Entry 7K61 (electron microscopy, 2.85 A resolution); this record covers chains E and J of the 12 polymer chains in the assembly.

# Chain E
Name: Histone H3.1
From: Homo sapiens
UniProtKB: P68431 (H31_HUMAN); residues 0-135 here correspond to UniProt positions 1-136 (UniProt number = residue number + 1)
Chain sequence (136 residues; numbered 0 to 135; the number before each row is that of its first residue; numbering starts at 0):
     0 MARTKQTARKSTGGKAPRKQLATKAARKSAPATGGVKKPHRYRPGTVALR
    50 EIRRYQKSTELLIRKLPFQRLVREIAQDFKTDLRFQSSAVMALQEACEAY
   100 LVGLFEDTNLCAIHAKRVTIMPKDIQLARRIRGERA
Not modelled in the structure: 0-36, 134-135
Swiss-Prot annotation at these positions:
  - modified residue: Arg2 (Asymmetric dimethylarginine), Thr3 (Phosphothreonine), Lys4 (Allysine), Gln5 (5-glutamyl dopamine), Thr6 (Phosphothreonine), Arg8 (Citrulline), Lys9 (N6,N6,N6-trimethyllysine), Ser10 (ADP-ribosylserine), Thr11 (Phosphothreonine), Lys14 (N6-(2-hydroxyisobutyryl)lysine), Arg17 (Asymmetric dimethylarginine), Lys18 (N6-(2-hydroxyisobutyryl)lysine), Lys23 (N6-(2-hydroxyisobutyryl)lysine), Arg26 (Citrulline), Lys27 (N6,N6,N6-trimethyllysine), Ser28 (ADP-ribosylserine), Lys36 (N6,N6,N6-trimethyllysine), Lys37 (N6-methyllysine), Tyr41 (Phosphotyrosine), Lys56 (N6,N6,N6-trimethyllysine) and 8 more in UniProt
  - lipidation: Lys18 (N6-decanoyllysine)

# Chain J
Molecule: 197-nt DNA strand
From: Homo sapiens
Sequence (197 nucleotides; row label = number of the first residue in the row):
     1 GGGGTGGTCGCTGTTCAATACATGCACAGGATGTATATATCTGACACGTG
    51 CCTGGAGACTAGGGAGTAATCCCCTTGGCGGTTAAAACGCGGGGGACAGC
   101 GCGTACGTGCGTTTAAGCGGTGCTAGAGCTGTCTACGACCAATTGAGCGG
   151 CCTCGGCACCGGGATTCTCCAGGGCGGCCGCGTATAGGGTCCAGCCC

# How chain E and chain J interact
Contacting residue pairs - 28 pairs, chain E then chain J:
  His39(E) with DT32(J), sugar contact
  Arg40(E) with DG107(J), base contact; DT108(J), hydrogen bond to the base; DG109(J), hydrogen bond to the sugar
  Tyr41(E) with DT32(J), hydrogen bond to the phosphate; DG33(J), sugar contact; DT108(J), sugar contact; DG109(J), hydrogen bond to the phosphate
  Pro43(E) with DG107(J), phosphate contact; DT108(J), phosphate contact
  Gly44(E) with DG107(J), hydrogen bond to the phosphate; DT108(J), hydrogen bond to the phosphate
  Thr45(E) with DT108(J), hydrogen bond to the phosphate
  Val46(E) with DT108(J), hydrogen bond to the phosphate; DG109(J), phosphate contact
  Ala47(E) with DT108(J), hydrogen bond to the phosphate
  Arg49(E) with DG33(J), phosphate contact; DT34(J), phosphate contact
  Lys56(E) with DA35(J), salt bridge to the phosphate
  Arg63(E) with DA116(J), phosphate contact; DG117(J), salt bridge to the phosphate
  Lys64(E) with DG117(J), hydrogen bond to the phosphate
  Leu65(E) with DA116(J), phosphate contact; DG117(J), hydrogen bond to the phosphate
  Pro66(E) with DA116(J), phosphate contact
  Arg69(E) with DA116(J), salt bridge to the phosphate
  Arg83(E) with DA125(J), hydrogen bond to the sugar
  Lys115(E) with DA98(J), salt bridge to the phosphate
Also at the interface, not in a pair above, chain E (19 interface residues in all): Arg42, Thr118
Also at the interface, not in a pair above, chain J (16 interface residues in all): DG30, DA31, DC97, DC106, DG126

# In short
19 residues of chain E and 16 residues of chain J are in contact, with 12 hydrogen bonds and 4 salt bridges.
Polar pairs include Arg40(E)-DT108(J), Arg40(E)-DG109(J) and Arg83(E)-DA125(J).
Here chain E is Histone H3.1 and chain J is a 197-nt DNA strand, both from Homo sapiens. Entry 7K61 (Cryo-EM
structure of 197bp nucleosome aided by scFv) was determined by electron microscopy, deposited together with
7K5X, 7K5Y, 7K60 and 7K63.
